7O0W - chains H1 and M of the 87 polymer chains in the assembly; structure by electron microscopy, 2.47 A resolution.

# Chain H1
Protein: PRCH domain-containing protein
Organism: Gemmatimonas phototrophica
UniProt: A0A143BJ28 (A0A143BJ28_9BACT); residue numbers follow UniProt; this construct covers 1-67
Amino-acid sequence (67 residues; row label = number of the first residue in the row):
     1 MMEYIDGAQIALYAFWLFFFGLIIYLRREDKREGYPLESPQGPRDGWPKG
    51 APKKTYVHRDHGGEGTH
Not modelled in the structure: 63-67
Modified positions: Met1 (N-formylmethionine; FME)
Ligand contacts:
  - 0V9 ((19R,22S)-25-amino-22-hydroxy-22-oxido-16-oxo-17,21,23-trioxa-22lambda~5~-phosphapentacosan-19-yl (9Z)-hexadec-9-enoate): Met1, Asp6, Gly7, Ile10, Ala11, Ala14, Phe15, Phe18
  - tetramyristoyl-cardiolipin (CD4; (2R,5R,11R,14R)-5,8,11-trihydroxy-5,11-dioxido-17-oxo-2,14-bis(tetradecanoyloxy)-4,6,10,12,16-pentaoxa-5,11-diphosphatriacont-1-yl tetradecanoate), molecule 1: Ala14, Leu17, Phe18, Gly21, Leu22, Tyr25
  - tetramyristoyl-cardiolipin (CD4), molecule 2: Leu17, Ile24, Arg28, Trp47, Lys49
  - tetramyristoyl-cardiolipin (CD4), molecule 3: Phe19, Phe20, Ile23, Ile24, Arg27, Lys31, Tyr35, Leu37, Asp45, Gly46, Trp47, Pro48
  - tetramyristoyl-cardiolipin (CD4), molecule 4: Arg44, Asp45, Gly46, Trp47
  - phosphatidylglycerol (PGW; (1R)-2-{[(S)-{[(2S)-2,3-dihydroxypropyl]oxy}(hydroxy)phosphoryl]oxy}-1-[(hexadecanoyloxy)methyl]ethyl (9Z)-octadec-9-enoate): Tyr4, Gln9, Leu12, Tyr13, Trp16, Phe20
  - V7B ([(2S)-3-[(2R,3R,4R,5S,6R)-6-(hydroxymethyl)-5-[(2R,3R,4S,5S,6R)-6-(hydroxymethyl)-3,4,5-tris(oxidanyl)oxan-2-yl]oxy-3,4-bis(oxidanyl)oxan-2-yl]oxy-2-(12-methyltridecanoyloxy)propyl] 12-methyltridecanoate): Tyr4, Ile5, Gln9, Ile10, Tyr13, Ala14, Leu17

# Chain M
Protein: RC-M
Organism: Gemmatimonas phototrophica
Amino-acid sequence (367 residues; numbered 1 to 367; the number before each row is that of its first residue):
     1 MLEYQNLFTRVQVRTVPEPGIPIDESTGTRYGTGTFSYLAGKFGDAQIGP
    51 IYLGWAGVLSLIFGFIAIEIIGLNMWASVGWDPVEFIRQLPWLALEPPPP
   101 QYGLRVPPLNQGGWYLMAGFFLTVSIILWWIRIYRRARALQMGSHLPWAF
   151 ASAIFLYSTFFFQPLLVGSWSEMVPFGIFPHLDWTSAFSIRYGNLYYNPF
   201 HALSIAFLYGSAVLFAMHGATILAVARMGGEREIEQITDRGTAAERSMLF
   251 WRWCMGFNATMESIHRWAWWFAVLTTFTGGIGILLTGTVVDNWYLWGVKH
   301 GLVAPYPAQNQLTPEQQDLLRGRYQGTAPDSFPSYVVPQNATMPDTAAAP
   351 IVTDSITTDSTKTGGTQ
Not modelled in the structure: 1, 338-367
Glycans and other covalent adducts: alpha-D-mannopyranose (MAN) linked to Ser331
Ion coordination: Fe ion: His218, Glu233, His265 (shared with 2 residues of chain L)
Ligand contacts:
  - 0V9 ((19R,22S)-25-amino-22-hydroxy-22-oxido-16-oxo-17,21,23-trioxa-22lambda~5~-phosphapentacosan-19-yl (9Z)-hexadec-9-enoate), molecule 1: Leu104, Phe120, Thr123, Val124, Phe155, Ser158, Phe161, Phe162, Leu165, Leu166, Leu284
  - 0V9, molecule 2: Phe277, Ile281, Leu285, Val289
  - bacteriochlorophyll a (BCL), molecule 1: Ile68, Ile71, Leu122, Ile126, Phe150, Ala153, Ile154, Leu156, Tyr157, Phe160, Phe176, Trp184, Thr185, Ser186, Phe188, Ser189, Asn194, Leu195, Tyr196, His201, Ser204, Ile205, Leu208, Tyr209, Thr275, Thr276, Gly279, Gly280, Gly282, Ile283
  - bacteriochlorophyll a (BCL), molecule 2: Leu90, Tyr157, Phe160, Val174, Ile178, His181, Leu182, Trp184, Thr185
  - bacteriochlorophyll a (BCL), molecule 3: Thr185, Tyr196, Tyr209
  - bacteriochlorophyll a (BCL), molecule 4: Tyr196, Ala202, Ile205, Ala206, Tyr209, Gly210, Val213, Phe271
  - bacteriopheophytin a (BPH), molecule 1: Val58, Ser60, Leu61, Ile62, Gly64, Phe65, Ile68, Leu122, Ser125, Ile126, Trp129, Ile133, Leu146, Ala149, Phe150, Ala153, Ala272, Val273, Thr276
  - bacteriopheophytin a (BPH), molecule 2: Tyr209, Ala212, Val213, Ala216, Met217, Trp251, Cys254, Met255
  - tetramyristoyl-cardiolipin (CD4; (2R,5R,11R,14R)-5,8,11-trihydroxy-5,11-dioxido-17-oxo-2,14-bis(tetradecanoyloxy)-4,6,10,12,16-pentaoxa-5,11-diphosphatriacont-1-yl tetradecanoate), molecule 1: Trp55, Phe120, Val124, Ile127, Leu128, Trp130, Ile131, Tyr134, Arg135, Phe162
  - tetramyristoyl-cardiolipin (CD4), molecule 2: Arg138, Gly143, Ser144, His145, Trp148, Ala151, Ser152, Phe155, Arg266, Trp269, Trp270, Phe277
  - tetramyristoyl-cardiolipin (CD4), molecule 3: Arg252, Met255, Gly256, Phe257, Trp267, Phe271
  - spirilloxanthin (CRT): Ile68, Glu69, Ile71, Gly72, Leu73, Met75, Trp76, Phe86, Tyr115, Leu116, Gly119, Phe120, Thr123, Tyr157, Phe160, Phe161, Trp170, Met173, Val174, Pro175, Phe176, Gly177, Ile178, His181
  - alpha-D-mannopyranose / alpha-L-rhamnopyranose / V75: Thr327, Ala328, Pro329, Asp330, Pro333, Ser334, Tyr335
  - menaquinone 8 (MQ8), molecule 1: Pro83, Val84, Ile87
  - menaquinone 8 (MQ8), molecule 2: Leu214, Met217, His218, Thr221, Ala244, Ser247, Met248, Trp251, Met255, Phe257, Asn258, Ala259, Thr260, Met261, Ile264, Trp267, Phe271
  - phosphatidylglycerol (PGW; (1R)-2-{[(S)-{[(2S)-2,3-dihydroxypropyl]oxy}(hydroxy)phosphoryl]oxy}-1-[(hexadecanoyloxy)methyl]ethyl (9Z)-octadec-9-enoate): Pro199, Ala202, Leu203, Trp296, His300, Gly301, Leu302

# How chain H1 and chain M interact
Contacting residue pairs - 46 pairs, chain H1 then chain M:
  Glu3(H1) - Lys299(M)  hydrogen bond (backbone-side chain)
  Tyr4(H1) - Lys299(M)  hydrogen bond (backbone-side chain)
  Tyr4(H1) - His300(M)
  Asp6(H1) - Trp296(M)  hydrogen bond
  Asp6(H1) - Lys299(M)  salt bridge
  Asp6(H1) - His300(M)  salt bridge
  Gly7(H1) - Val289(M)
  Ala8(H1) - Val289(M)
  Ala8(H1) - Val290(M)  hydrophobic
  Ala8(H1) - Trp293(M)  hydrophobic
  Ala8(H1) - Trp296(M)
  Gln9(H1) - Trp296(M)
  Gln9(H1) - His300(M)
  Ala11(H1) - Phe200(M)
  Leu12(H1) - Pro199(M)  hydrophobic
  Leu12(H1) - Phe200(M)
  Leu12(H1) - Leu203(M)  hydrophobic
  Phe15(H1) - Leu203(M)  hydrophobic
  Phe15(H1) - Phe207(M)  hydrophobic
  Phe15(H1) - Thr278(M)
  Trp16(H1) - Leu203(M)  hydrophobic
  Phe18(H1) - Trp270(M)  hydrophobic
  Phe19(H1) - Phe207(M)  hydrophobic
  Leu22(H1) - Trp270(M)
  Leu22(H1) - Leu274(M)  hydrophobic
  Ile23(H1) - Trp267(M)  hydrophobic
  Tyr25(H1) - Arg266(M)  hydrogen bond
  Leu26(H1) - Arg266(M)
  Leu26(H1) - Trp267(M)  hydrophobic
  Arg27(H1) - Phe257(M)
  Arg27(H1) - Asn258(M)  hydrogen bond (side chain-backbone)
  Glu29(H1) - Ser263(M)
  Glu29(H1) - Arg266(M)  salt bridge
  Asp30(H1) - Asn258(M)
  Asp30(H1) - Ala259(M)
  Asp30(H1) - Thr260(M)
  Asp30(H1) - Ser263(M)  hydrogen bond
  Asp30(H1) - Trp267(M)  hydrogen bond
  Glu33(H1) - Arg240(M)  salt bridge
  Glu33(H1) - Met248(M)
  Glu33(H1) - Thr260(M)
  Tyr35(H1) - Arg252(M)  hydrogen bond
  Leu37(H1) - Arg252(M)
  Tyr56(H1) - Ile237(M)
  Tyr56(H1) - Thr238(M)
  Tyr56(H1) - Glu262(M)  hydrogen bond
Also at the interface, not in a pair above, chain H1 (26 interface residues in all): Arg32, Lys54, His58
Also at the interface, not in a pair above, chain M (28 interface residues in all): Asp239, Leu285

# Summary
Chain H1 and chain M form an interface of 26 and 28 residues respectively, with 9 hydrogen bonds and 4 salt
bridges. Polar contacts include Asp6(H1)-Lys299(M), Asp6(H1)-His300(M) and Glu29(H1)-Arg266(M).
Chain H1 is PRCH domain-containing protein and chain M is RC-M, both from Gemmatimonas phototrophica; the
structure, Cryo-EM structure of the RC-dLH complex (model_1b) from Gemmatimonas phototrophica at 2.47 A, was
determined by electron microscopy, deposited together with 7O0U, 7O0V and 7O0X.
